Entry 2QZ9 (X-ray diffraction, 2.20 A resolution); this record covers chains A and C.

== Chain A (and C) ==
Protein: Aspartate-semialdehyde dehydrogenase
Organism: Vibrio cholerae
Notes: EC 1.2.1.11; chain C of this document is another copy of the same molecule, construct and numbering; everything in this record applies to it too
Reference sequence: P23247 (DHAS_VIBCH); residues 3-338 here correspond to UniProt positions 2-337 (UniProt number = residue number - 1)
Chain sequence (336 residues; each row starts with the number of its first residue):
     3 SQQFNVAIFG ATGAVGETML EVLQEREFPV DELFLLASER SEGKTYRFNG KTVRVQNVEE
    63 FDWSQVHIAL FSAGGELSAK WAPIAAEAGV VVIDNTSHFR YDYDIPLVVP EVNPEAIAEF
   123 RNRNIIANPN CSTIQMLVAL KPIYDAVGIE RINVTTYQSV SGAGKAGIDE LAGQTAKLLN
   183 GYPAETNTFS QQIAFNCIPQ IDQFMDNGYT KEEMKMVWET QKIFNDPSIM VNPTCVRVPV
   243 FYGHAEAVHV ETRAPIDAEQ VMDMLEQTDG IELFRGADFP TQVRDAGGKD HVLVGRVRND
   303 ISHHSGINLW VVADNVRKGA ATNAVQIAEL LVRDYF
UniProt features mapped onto this chain:
  - active site: Cys133 (Acyl-thioester intermediate), His246 (Proton acceptor)
  - binding site (NADP(+)): Thr14 to Val17, Arg42, Ser43, Ser163, Gly164, Asn317
  - binding site (phosphate): Arg102, Lys217
  - binding site (substrate): Gln160, Arg239

== How chain A and chain C interact ==
Pairs across the interface (128):
  Arg153(A) with Arg153(C); Glu253(C), salt bridge; Asp302(C), salt bridge; Ser304(C), hydrogen bond; His305(C)
  Asn155(A) with Asn155(C); His251(C), hydrogen bond
  Thr157(A) with Thr157(C), hydrogen bond; Tyr159(C); Ala249(C); His251(C)
  Thr158(A) with Tyr159(C), hydrogen bond (backbone-side chain)
  Tyr159(A) with Thr157(C), hydrogen bond; Thr158(C), hydrogen bond (side chain-backbone); Tyr159(C), hydrophobic; Val238(C)
  Leu173(A) with Phe197(C), hydrophobic
  Thr177(A) with Thr177(C); Leu181(C)
  Leu181(A) with Thr177(C); Ala178(C)
  Gln193(A) with Phe281(C), hydrogen bond (side chain-backbone); Thr283(C), hydrogen bond; Arg286(C), hydrogen bond; Asp287(C)
  Gln194(A) with Val285(C)
  Phe197(A) with Pro241(C); Val242(C); Phe243(C), hydrophobic; Val285(C)
  Asn198(A) with Val242(C); Thr283(C), hydrogen bond; Gln284(C), hydrogen bond (side chain-backbone); Val285(C), hydrogen bond (side chain-backbone)
  Cys199(A) with Val240(C), hydrophobic; Val242(C), hydrophobic; Thr283(C); Gln284(C)
  Ile200(A) with Phe281(C), hydrophobic
  Pro201(A) with Phe281(C); Arg298(C), hydrogen bond (backbone-side chain); Trp312(C)
  Gln202(A) with Phe281(C)
  Phe206(A) with Ala279(C), hydrophobic; Phe281(C), hydrophobic; Arg298(C)
  Asn209(A) with Arg300(C); Ile303(C)
  Gly210(A) with Arg298(C), hydrogen bond (backbone-side chain); Arg300(C)
  Tyr211(A) with Arg298(C); Arg300(C); Asn301(C), hydrogen bond (side chain-backbone); Asp302(C); Ile303(C), hydrogen bond (side chain-backbone); Asn310(C), hydrogen bond
  Glu215(A) with Arg298(C), salt bridge; Arg300(C), salt bridge
  Met216(A) with Ile303(C), hydrophobic
  Met232(A) with Ser304(C)
  Val233(A) with Ser304(C)
  Asn234(A) with His251(C), hydrogen bond; Asp302(C), hydrogen bond; Ser304(C); Asn310(C)
  Pro235(A) with Arg300(C), hydrogen bond (backbone-side chain)
  Thr236(A) with His251(C), hydrogen bond; Arg300(C), hydrogen bond
  Val238(A) with Tyr159(C); Trp312(C), hydrophobic
  Val240(A) with Cys199(C), hydrophobic
  Pro241(A) with Phe197(C); Pro241(C)
  Val242(A) with Phe197(C); Asn198(C); Cys199(C), hydrophobic
  Phe243(A) with Phe197(C), hydrophobic
  Ala249(A) with Thr157(C)
  His251(A) with Asn155(C), hydrogen bond; Val156(C); Thr157(C); Asn234(C), hydrogen bond; Thr236(C), hydrogen bond
  Glu253(A) with Arg153(C), salt bridge
  Ala279(A) with Phe206(C), hydrophobic
  Phe281(A) with Ser192(C); Gln193(C); Ile200(C), hydrophobic; Pro201(C), hydrophobic; Gln202(C); Phe206(C), hydrophobic
  Thr283(A) with Gln193(C), hydrogen bond; Asn198(C), hydrogen bond; Cys199(C)
  Gln284(A) with Asn198(C); Cys199(C)
  Val285(A) with Gln194(C); Ala196(C); Phe197(C); Asn198(C), hydrogen bond (backbone-side chain)
  Arg286(A) with Gln193(C), hydrogen bond
  Arg298(A) with Pro201(C), hydrogen bond (side chain-backbone); Phe206(C); Gly210(C), hydrogen bond (side chain-backbone); Tyr211(C); Thr212(C); Glu215(C), salt bridge
  Arg300(A) with Asn209(C); Gly210(C); Tyr211(C); Glu215(C), salt bridge; Pro235(C), hydrogen bond (side chain-backbone); Thr236(C), hydrogen bond
  Asn301(A) with Tyr211(C)
  Asp302(A) with Arg153(C), salt bridge; Tyr211(C); Asn234(C), hydrogen bond
  Ile303(A) with Tyr211(C), hydrogen bond (backbone-side chain); Met216(C), hydrophobic
  Ser304(A) with Arg153(C), hydrogen bond; Met232(C); Val233(C); Asn234(C)
  His305(A) with Arg153(C)
  Asn310(A) with Tyr211(C); Asn234(C), hydrogen bond
  Trp312(A) with Pro201(C); Val238(C), hydrophobic
Other interface residues (no listed pair), chain A (60 interface residues in all): Val156, Ala178, Ser192, Ala196, Thr212, Val219, Gly278, Asp280, Pro282, Asp287
Other interface residues (no listed pair), chain C (57 interface residues in all): Leu173, Val219

== Summary ==
Chain A and chain C form an interface of 60 and 57 residues respectively; the contacts include 37 hydrogen
bonds and 8 salt bridges. Polar pairs include Arg153(A)-Glu253(C), Arg153(A)-Asp302(C) and
Glu215(A)-Arg298(C).
Both chains are Aspartate-semialdehyde dehydrogenase (Vibrio cholerae). Entry 2QZ9 (crystal structure of
aspartate semialdehyde dehydrogenase II from vibrio cholerae) was determined by X-ray diffraction together
with 2R00 from the same study.
